PDB entry 2R8K | X-ray diffraction, 3.30 A resolution | chains Q and A of the 3 polymer chains in the assembly

Chain Q:
Molecule: 9-nt DNA strand
Sequence (9 nucleotides; row label = number of the first residue in the row):
     5 GTGGTGAGC

Chain A:
Protein: DNA polymerase eta
Organism: Saccharomyces cerevisiae
Notes: EC 2.7.7.7; fragment: Catalytic domain
UniProtKB: Q04049 (POLH_YEAST); residue numbers follow UniProt; this construct covers 1-531
Chain sequence (554 residues; each row starts with the number of its first residue; numbers below 1 keep their minus sign (Met-22 is residue -22)):
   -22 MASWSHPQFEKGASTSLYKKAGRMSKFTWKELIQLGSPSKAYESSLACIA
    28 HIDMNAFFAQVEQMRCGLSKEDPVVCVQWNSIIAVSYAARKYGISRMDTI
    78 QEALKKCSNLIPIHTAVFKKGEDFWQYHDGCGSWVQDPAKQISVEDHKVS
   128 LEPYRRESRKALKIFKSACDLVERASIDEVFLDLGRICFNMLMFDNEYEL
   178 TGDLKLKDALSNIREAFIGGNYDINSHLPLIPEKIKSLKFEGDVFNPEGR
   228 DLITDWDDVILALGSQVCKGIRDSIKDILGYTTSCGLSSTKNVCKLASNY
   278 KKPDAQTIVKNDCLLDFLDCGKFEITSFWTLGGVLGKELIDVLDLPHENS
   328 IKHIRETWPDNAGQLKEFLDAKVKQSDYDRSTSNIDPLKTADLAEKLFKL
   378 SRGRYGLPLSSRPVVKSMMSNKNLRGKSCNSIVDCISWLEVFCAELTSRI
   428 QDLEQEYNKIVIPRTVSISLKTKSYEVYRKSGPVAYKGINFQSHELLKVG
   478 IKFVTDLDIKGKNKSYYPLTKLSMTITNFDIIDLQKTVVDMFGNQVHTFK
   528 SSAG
Not modelled in the structure: -22 to -2, 510-531
Construct notes: expression tag (-22 to 0)
Ion coordination: Ca2+ site 1: Asp30, Asp155, Glu156 (together with 2'-deoxyadenosine 5'-triphosphate); Ca2+ site 2: Asp30, Met31, Asp155 (together with 2'-deoxyadenosine 5'-triphosphate)
Residues lining bound ligands: 2'-deoxyadenosine 5'-triphosphate (DTP): Asp30, Met31, Asn32, Ala33, Phe34, Phe35, Ile60, Tyr64, Arg67, Arg73, Asp155, Glu156, Lys279
Curated features (UniProtKB/Swiss-Prot):
  - binding site (Mg(2+)): Asp30, Asp155
  - mutagenesis: Asp30 (D30A: Abolishes DNA polymerase activity), Phe34 (F34L: Alters translesion activity), Glu39 (E39A: Abolishes DNA polymerase activity), Tyr64 (Y64F/A: Decreases efficiency of nucleotide incorporation), Arg67 (R67A: Decreases efficiency of nucleotide incorporation), Asp155 (D155A: Abolishes DNA polymerase activity and increases UV-induced mutations), Glu156 (E156A: Decreases efficiency of nucleotide incorporation), Lys279 (K279A: Decreases efficiency of nucleotide incorporation)

How chain Q and chain A interact:
Contacting residue pairs (8; chain Q residue first):
  DT6(Q) with Arg456(A), salt bridge to the phosphate
  DG7(Q) with Arg456(A), salt bridge to the phosphate
  DG10(Q) with Val311(A), phosphate contact
  DA11(Q) with Gly310(A), phosphate contact; Val311(A), hydrogen bond to the phosphate
  DG12(Q) with Trp306(A), phosphate contact
  DC13(Q) with Ser153(A), sugar contact; Ile154(A), sugar contact
Also at the interface, not in a pair above, chain A (9 interface residues in all): Glu156, Thr307, Val454

Summary:
The interface between chain Q and chain A involves 6 residues on one side and 9 on the other; the contacts
include 1 hydrogen bond and 2 salt bridges. Among the polar pairs are DA11(Q)-Val311(A), DT6(Q)-Arg456(A) and
DG7(Q)-Arg456(A). Bound to chain A: 2'-deoxyadenosine 5'-triphosphate.
Here chain Q is a 9-nt DNA strand and chain A is DNA polymerase eta (Saccharomyces cerevisiae). Entry 2R8K
(Structure of the Eukaryotic DNA Polymerase eta in complex with 1,2-d(GpG)-cisplatin containing DNA) was
determined by X-ray diffraction together with 2R8J from the same study.
